7V8M - chains E and F of the 4 polymer chains in the assembly; structure by electron microscopy, 4.20 A resolution (low resolution: residue-level contacts below are approximate; hydrogen-bond / salt-bridge calls are withheld).

# Chain E
Molecule: Lipoprotein-releasing system transmembrane protein LolE
Source organism: Escherichia coli K-12
UniProt: P75958 (LOLE_ECOLI); numbering as in UniProt (aligned over 1-414)
Amino-acid sequence (414 residues; numbered 1 to 414; the number before each row is that of its first residue):
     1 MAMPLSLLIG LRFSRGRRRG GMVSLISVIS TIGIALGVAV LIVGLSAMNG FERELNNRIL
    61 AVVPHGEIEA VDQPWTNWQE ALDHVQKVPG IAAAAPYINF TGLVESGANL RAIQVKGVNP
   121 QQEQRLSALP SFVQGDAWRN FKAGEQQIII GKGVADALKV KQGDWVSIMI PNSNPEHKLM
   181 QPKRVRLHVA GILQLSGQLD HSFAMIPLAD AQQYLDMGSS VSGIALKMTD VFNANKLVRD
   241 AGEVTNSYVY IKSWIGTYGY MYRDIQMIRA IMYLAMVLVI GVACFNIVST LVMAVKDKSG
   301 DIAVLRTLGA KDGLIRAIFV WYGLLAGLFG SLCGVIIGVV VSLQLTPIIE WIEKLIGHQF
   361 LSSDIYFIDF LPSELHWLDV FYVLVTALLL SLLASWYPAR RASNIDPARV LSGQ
Disordered / not traced: 1-3, 413-414
What the authors report for this chain:
  - mutagenesis - D264F, D264K, D264N: abolished growth

# Chain F
Molecule: Lipoprotein-releasing system ATP-binding protein LolD
Source organism: Escherichia coli K-12
Notes: EC 7.6.2.-
UniProt: P75957 (LOLD_ECOLI); residue numbers follow UniProt; this construct covers 1-233
Amino-acid sequence (233 residues; row label = number of the first residue in the row):
     1 MNKILLQCDN LCKRYQEGSV QTDVLHNVSF SVGEGEMMAI VGSSGSGKST LLHLLGGLDT
    61 PTSGDVIFNG QPMSKLSSAA KAELRNQKLG FIYQFHHLLP DFTALENVAM PLLIGKKKPA
   121 EINSRALEML KAVGLDHRAN HRPSELSGGE RQRVAIARAL VNNPRLVLAD EPTGNLDARN
   181 ADSIFQLLGE LNRLQGTAFL VVTHDLQLAK RMSRQLEMRD GRLTAELSLM GAE
Disordered / not traced: 1, 231-233
UniProt features mapped onto this chain:
  - binding site (ATP): Gly42 to Ser49
  - mutagenesis: Gly42 (G42D: Loss of lipoprotein release when overexpressed)

# Chain E / chain F interface
Residue-residue contacts (23):
  Ile9(E) - Phe102(F)
  Ile9(E) - Met110(F)
  Arg12(E) - Asp101(F)
  Arg12(E) - Phe102(F)
  Phe13(E) - Asp101(F)
  Asp301(E) - Leu98(F)
  Asp301(E) - Pro100(F)
  Val304(E) - His97(F)
  Val304(E) - Leu99(F)
  Leu305(E) - Leu99(F)
  Leu305(E) - Met110(F)
  Leu308(E) - Asn86(F)
  Leu308(E) - Pro111(F)
  Gly309(E) - Ala82(F)
  Gly309(E) - Arg85(F)
  Gly309(E) - Asn86(F)
  Ala310(E) - Ala82(F)
  Leu314(E) - Ile114(F)
  Asp406(E) - Leu58(F)
  Asp406(E) - Asp59(F)
  Ala408(E) - Leu58(F)
  Ala408(E) - Asp59(F)
  Arg409(E) - Asp59(F)
Interface residues without a listed pair, chain E (18 interface residues in all): Ser6, Arg306, Thr307, Lys311, Leu411
Interface residues without a listed pair, chain F (18 interface residues in all): Glu83, Tyr93, Leu113, Arg158

# In short
Chain E and chain F each contribute 18 residues to their interface. UniProt lists 8 ATP-binding residues and
one mutagenesis site on chain F. The paper reports that D264F, D264K and D264N of chain E abolish growth.
Here chain E is Lipoprotein-releasing system transmembrane protein LolE and chain F is Lipoprotein-releasing
system ATP-binding protein LolD, both from Escherichia coli K-12. Entry 7V8M (LolCDE-apo in nanodiscs) was
determined by electron microscopy (same publication as 7V8L and 7V8I).
